PDB entry 7M50 | X-ray diffraction, 2.31 A resolution | chains E and n of the 39 polymer chains in the assembly

[Chain E]
Name: Coat protein
Organism: Satellite tobacco mosaic virus
Reference sequence: P17574 (COAT_STMV); residues 1-159 here = UniProt positions 1-159
Chain sequence (159 residues; numbered 1 to 159; the number before each row is that of its first residue):
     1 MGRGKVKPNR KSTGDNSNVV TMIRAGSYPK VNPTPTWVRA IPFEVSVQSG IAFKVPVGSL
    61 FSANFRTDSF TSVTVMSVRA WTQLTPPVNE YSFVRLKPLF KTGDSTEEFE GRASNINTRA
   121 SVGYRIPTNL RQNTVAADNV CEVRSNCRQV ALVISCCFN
Unresolved in the structure: 1-14

[Chain n]
Molecule: 8-nt RNA strand
Organism: Satellite tobacco mosaic virus
Sequence (8 nucleotides; each row starts with the number of its first residue):
   182 UUUUUUUU
Unresolved in the structure: 189

[Chain E / chain n interface]
Contacting residue pairs - 4 pairs, chain E then chain n:
  Asn16(E) - U183(n)  sugar contact
  Ser17(E) - U183(n)  phosphate contact
  Ser17(E) - U184(n)  hydrogen bond to the phosphate
  Thr21(E) - U184(n)  sugar contact
Also at the interface, not in a pair above, chain E (7 interface residues in all): Asp15, Asn18, Val19, Arg24
Also at the interface, not in a pair above, chain n (4 interface residues in all): U182, U186

[Summary]
7 residues of chain E face 4 of chain n across their interface, with 1 hydrogen bond. The hydrogen-bonded pair
is Ser17(E)-U184(n).
Chain E is Coat protein and chain n is an 8-nt RNA strand, both from Satellite tobacco mosaic virus; the
structure, Crystallographic structure of a cubic crystal form of STMV grown from ammonium sulfate, was
determined by X-ray diffraction together with 5BKL, 5BKN, 7M2T, 7M2V, 7M3T and 7M57 from the same study.
